3VI7 - chains A and D; structure by X-ray diffraction, 2.00 A resolution.

Chain A:
Molecule: Hematopoietic prostaglandin D synthase
From: Homo sapiens
Notes: EC 5.3.99.2, 2.5.1.18
UniProtKB: O60760 (HPGDS_HUMAN); numbering as in UniProt (aligned over 2-199)
Chain sequence (198 residues; each row starts with the number of its first residue):
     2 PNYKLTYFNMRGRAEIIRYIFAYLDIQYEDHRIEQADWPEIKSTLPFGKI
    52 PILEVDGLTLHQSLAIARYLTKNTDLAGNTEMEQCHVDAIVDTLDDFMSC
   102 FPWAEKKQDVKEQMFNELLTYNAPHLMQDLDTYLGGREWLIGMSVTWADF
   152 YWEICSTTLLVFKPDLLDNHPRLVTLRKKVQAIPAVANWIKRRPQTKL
Construct notes: engineered mutation Met-144 (Asn in O60760)
Residues lining bound ligands:
  - cibacron blue (CBD): Phe-9, Met-11, Gly-13, Arg-14, Asp-96, Met-99, Ser-100, Trp-104, Ala-105, Glu-106, Lys-107, Lys-112, Tyr-152, Ile-155, Cys-156, Thr-159, Lys-198, Leu-199
  - glutathione (GSH): Tyr-8, Phe-9, Arg-14, Trp-39, Lys-43, Gly-49, Lys-50, Ile-51, Pro-52, Gln-63, Ser-64, Leu-65
Curated features (UniProtKB/Swiss-Prot):
  - binding site (glutathione): Tyr-8, Arg-14, Trp-39, Gly-49 to Ile-51, Gln-63, Ser-64
  - mutagenesis: Asp-93 (D93N: Loss of activation by calcium or magnesium ions), Asp-96 (D96N: Increases PGD2 synthesis. Loss of activation by calcium or magnesium ions), Asp-97 (D97N: Reduces PGD2 synthesis by 99%. Loss of activation by calcium or magnesium ions)

Chain D:
Molecule: Hematopoietic prostaglandin D synthase
From: Homo sapiens
Notes: EC 5.3.99.2, 2.5.1.18
UniProtKB: O60760 (HPGDS_HUMAN); residues 602-799 here correspond to UniProt positions 2-199 (UniProt number = residue number - 600)
Chain sequence (198 residues; each row starts with the number of its first residue):
   602 PNYKLTYFNMRGRAEIIRYIFAYLDIQYEDHRIEQADWPEIKSTLPFGKI
   652 PILEVDGLTLHQSLAIARYLTKNTDLAGNTEMEQCHVDAIVDTLDDFMSC
   702 FPWAEKKQDVKEQMFNELLTYNAPHLMQDLDTYLGGREWLIGMSVTWADF
   752 YWEICSTTLLVFKPDLLDNHPRLVTLRKKVQAIPAVANWIKRRPQTKL
Construct notes: engineered mutation Met-744 (Asn144 in O60760)
Metal / ion sites: Ca2+ near Asp-696 (its only coordinating residue here)
Residues lining bound ligands: glutathione (GSH): Tyr-608, Phe-609, Arg-614, Trp-639, Lys-643, Gly-649, Lys-650, Ile-651, Pro-652, Gln-663, Ser-664, Leu-665
Curated features (UniProtKB/Swiss-Prot):
  - binding site (glutathione): Tyr-608, Arg-614, Trp-639, Gly-649 to Ile-651, Gln-663, Ser-664

How chain A and chain D interact:
Pairs across the interface (54):
  Pro-47(A) / Asp-730(D)
  Phe-48(A) / Ile-691(D)  hydrophobic
  Phe-48(A) / Thr-694(D)
  Phe-48(A) / Asp-730(D)
  Phe-48(A) / Leu-731(D)  hydrophobic
  Phe-48(A) / Tyr-734(D)  hydrophobic
  Leu-59(A) / Met-683(D)  hydrophobic
  Thr-60(A) / His-687(D)
  Leu-61(A) / Met-683(D)  hydrophobic
  Leu-61(A) / Cys-686(D)  hydrophobic
  Leu-61(A) / His-687(D)
  His-62(A) / Ala-690(D)
  His-62(A) / Thr-694(D)
  Gln-63(A) / Ala-690(D)
  Gln-63(A) / Asp-693(D)
  Gln-63(A) / Thr-694(D)
  Gln-63(A) / Asp-697(D)  hydrogen bond
  Ala-66(A) / Cys-686(D)
  Ala-66(A) / Asp-689(D)
  Ala-66(A) / Ala-690(D)
  Arg-69(A) / Arg-669(D)
  Arg-69(A) / Asp-689(D)  salt bridge
  Tyr-70(A) / Glu-682(D)
  Tyr-70(A) / Met-683(D)  hydrogen bond
  Tyr-70(A) / Cys-686(D)  hydrophobic
  Lys-73(A) / Lys-673(D)
  Asn-74(A) / Glu-682(D)  hydrogen bond
  Glu-82(A) / Tyr-670(D)
  Glu-82(A) / Asn-674(D)
  Met-83(A) / Leu-659(D)  hydrophobic
  Met-83(A) / Leu-661(D)  hydrophobic
  Met-83(A) / Tyr-670(D)
  Gln-85(A) / Lys-673(D)  hydrogen bond
  Cys-86(A) / Leu-661(D)  hydrophobic
  Cys-86(A) / Ala-666(D)
  Cys-86(A) / Tyr-670(D)  hydrophobic
  His-87(A) / Thr-660(D)
  His-87(A) / Leu-661(D)
  Asp-89(A) / Ala-666(D)
  Asp-89(A) / Arg-669(D)  salt bridge
  Ala-90(A) / His-662(D)
  Ala-90(A) / Gln-663(D)
  Ala-90(A) / Ala-666(D)
  Ile-91(A) / Phe-648(D)  hydrophobic
  Asp-93(A) / Gln-663(D)
  Asp-93(A) / Leu-665(D)
  Thr-94(A) / Phe-648(D)
  Thr-94(A) / His-662(D)  hydrogen bond
  Thr-94(A) / Gln-663(D)  hydrogen bond
  Asp-97(A) / Gln-663(D)  hydrogen bond
  Asp-130(A) / Pro-647(D)
  Asp-130(A) / Phe-648(D)
  Leu-131(A) / Phe-648(D)  hydrophobic
  Tyr-134(A) / Phe-648(D)  hydrophobic
Other interface residues (no listed pair), chain A (31 interface residues in all): Gly-49, Val-56, Leu-65, Ile-67, Leu-127
Other interface residues (no listed pair), chain D (29 interface residues in all): Ile-667, Gln-685, Leu-727

In short:
31 residues of chain A and 29 residues of chain D are in contact; the contacts include 7 hydrogen bonds and 2
salt bridges. Among the polar pairs are Arg-69(A)/Asp-689(D), Asp-89(A)/Arg-669(D) and Gln-63(A)/Asp-697(D).
Bound to chain A: glutathione and cibacron blue. Chain D binds glutathione.
Both chains are Hematopoietic prostaglandin D synthase (Homo sapiens). Entry 3VI7 (Human hematopoietic
prostaglandin D synthase inhibitor complex structures) was determined by X-ray diffraction (same publication
as 3VI5).
